6HW4 - chains V and W of the 28 polymer chains in the assembly; structure by X-ray diffraction, 2.90 A resolution.

# Chain V
Protein: Proteasome subunit beta type-2
Source organism: Saccharomyces cerevisiae (strain ATCC 204508 / S288c)
Notes: EC 3.4.25.1
UniProtKB: P25043 (PSB2_YEAST); residues 1-232 here correspond to UniProt positions 30-261 (UniProt number = residue number + 29)
Chain sequence (232 residues; row label = number of the first residue in the row):
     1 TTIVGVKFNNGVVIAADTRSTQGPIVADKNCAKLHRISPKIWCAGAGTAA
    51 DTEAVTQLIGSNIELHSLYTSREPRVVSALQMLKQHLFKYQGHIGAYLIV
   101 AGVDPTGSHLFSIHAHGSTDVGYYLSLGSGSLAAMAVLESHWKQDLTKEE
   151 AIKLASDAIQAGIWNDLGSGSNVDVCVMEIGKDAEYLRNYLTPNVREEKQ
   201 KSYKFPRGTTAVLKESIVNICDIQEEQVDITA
Disordered / not traced: 223-232
Glycans and other covalent adducts: compound GRW linked to Thr-1
Bound ions: Mg2+: Ile-163, Asp-166 (shared with 1 residue of chain L)
Ligand contacts: GRW ((2S)-N-[(2S,3R)-1-[[(2S)-1-[4-(aminomethyl)phenyl]-4-methylsulfonyl-butan-2-yl]amino]-3-oxidanyl-1-oxidanylidene-butan-2-yl]-2-[[(2R)-2-azido-3-phenyl-propanoyl]amino]-4-methyl-pentanamide): Arg-19, Ser-20, Thr-21, Gln-22, Ala-27, Cys-31, Ala-32, Lys-33, His-35, Gly-45, Ala-46, Gly-47, Thr-48, Ala-49, Thr-52, Glu-53, Gly-128, Ser-129
UniProt features mapped onto this chain:
  - active site: Thr-1 (Nucleophile)

# Chain W
Protein: Proteasome subunit beta type-3
Source organism: Saccharomyces cerevisiae (strain ATCC 204508 / S288c)
Notes: EC 3.4.25.1
UniProtKB: P25451 (PSB3_YEAST); residues 0-204 here correspond to UniProt positions 1-205 (UniProt number = residue number + 1)
Chain sequence (205 residues; numbered 0 to 204; the number before each row is that of its first residue; numbering starts at 0):
     0 MSDPSSINGGIVVAMTGKDCVAIACDLRLGSQSLGVSNKFEKIFHYGHVF
    50 LGITGLATDVTTLNEMFRYKTNLYKLKEERAIEPETFTQLVSSSLYERRF
   100 GPYFVGPVVAGINSKSGKPFIAGFDLIGCIDEAKDFIVSGTASDQLFGMC
   150 ESLYEPNLEPEDLFETISQALLNAADRDALSGWGAVVYIIKKDEVVKRYL
   200 KMRQD
Disordered / not traced: 0
Bound ions: Mg2+: Asp-204 (shared with 3 residues of chain K)
Ligand contacts: GRW ((2S)-N-[(2S,3R)-1-[[(2S)-1-[4-(aminomethyl)phenyl]-4-methylsulfonyl-butan-2-yl]amino]-3-oxidanyl-1-oxidanylidene-butan-2-yl]-2-[[(2R)-2-azido-3-phenyl-propanoyl]amino]-4-methyl-pentanamide): Arg-98, Asp-124, Leu-125, Ile-126, Cys-128
UniProt features mapped onto this chain:
  - modified residue: Ser-30 (Phosphoserine)
  - cross-link: Lys-69 (Glycyl lysine isopeptide (Lys-Gly) (interchain with G-Cter in ubiquitin))

# Interface between chain V and chain W
Residue-residue contacts - 55 pairs, chain V then chain W:
  Ile-25(V) with Asp-143(W); Phe-146(W), hydrophobic
  Val-26(V) with Phe-146(W)
  Ala-27(V) with Asp-130(W)
  Asp-28(V) with Asp-130(W); Glu-131(W)
  Lys-29(V) with Glu-150(W), salt bridge
  Ala-49(V) with Cys-128(W), hydrophobic
  Ala-50(V) with Tyr-95(W); Ile-126(W), hydrophobic; Cys-128(W), hydrophobic
  Asp-51(V) with Tyr-95(W), hydrogen bond; Arg-98(W), salt bridge
  Ala-54(V) with Tyr-95(W)
  Tyr-90(V) with Phe-99(W), hydrophobic
  His-93(V) with Arg-98(W), hydrogen bond (backbone-side chain); Phe-99(W)
  Ile-94(V) with Phe-99(W), hydrophobic
  Arg-196(V) with Glu-150(W), hydrogen bond (side chain-backbone)
  Lys-199(V) with Glu-150(W); Ser-151(W); Tyr-153(W), hydrogen bond (side chain-backbone)
  Ser-202(V) with Glu-154(W), hydrogen bond
  Tyr-203(V) with Ser-151(W); Leu-152(W), hydrophobic
  Lys-204(V) with Glu-154(W); Asp-161(W)
  Phe-205(V) with Gln-168(W)
  Arg-207(V) with Glu-160(W); Asp-161(W), salt bridge
  Gly-208(V) with Glu-164(W), hydrogen bond (backbone-side chain)
  Thr-209(V) with Glu-164(W)
  Thr-210(V) with Glu-164(W), hydrogen bond; Ser-167(W); Gln-168(W), hydrogen bond; Leu-199(W)
  Ala-211(V) with Leu-199(W); Lys-200(W), hydrogen bond (backbone-backbone)
  Val-212(V) with Phe-163(W), hydrophobic; Tyr-198(W)
  Leu-213(V) with Tyr-198(W), hydrogen bond (backbone-backbone); Leu-199(W); Lys-200(W)
  Lys-214(V) with Lys-196(W); Arg-197(W); Tyr-198(W), hydrogen bond (backbone-backbone)
  Glu-215(V) with Lys-196(W); Arg-197(W), salt bridge
  Ser-216(V) with Val-195(W); Lys-196(W), hydrogen bond (backbone-backbone)
  Ile-217(V) with Val-194(W)
  Val-218(V) with Val-194(W), hydrogen bond (backbone-backbone); Lys-196(W)
  Ile-220(V) with Val-194(W), hydrophobic
  Asp-222(V) with Lys-74(W), salt bridge
Also at the interface, not in a pair above, chain V (35 interface residues in all): Thr-48, Pro-206, Asn-219
Also at the interface, not in a pair above, chain W (39 interface residues in all): His-44, Gly-46, Phe-49, Asp-124, Asp-134, Glu-158, Thr-165, Leu-171, Tyr-187, Asp-192, Glu-193

# Summary
The interface between chain V and chain W involves 35 residues on one side and 39 on the other, with 13
hydrogen bonds and 5 salt bridges. Polar pairs include Lys-29(V)/Glu-150(W), Asp-51(V)/Arg-98(W) and
Arg-207(V)/Asp-161(W). Ligands of chain W: compound GRW.
Chain V is Proteasome subunit beta type-2 and chain W is Proteasome subunit beta type-3, both from
Saccharomyces cerevisiae (strain ATCC 204508 / S288c); the structure, Yeast 20S proteasome in complex with 16,
was determined by X-ray diffraction together with 6HTB, 6HTC, 6HTD, 6HTP, 6HTR, 6HUB and 30 further entries
from the same study.
